Entry 1FKA (X-ray diffraction, 3.30 A resolution); this record covers chains A and Q of the 20 polymer chains in the assembly.

Chain A:
Molecule: 16S ribosomal RNA
From: Thermus thermophilus
Sequence (1518 nucleotides; numbered 1 to 1518; the number before each row is that of its first residue):
     1 UUUGUUGGAG AGUUUGAUCC UGGCUCAGGG UGAACGCUGG CGGCGUGCCU AAGACAUGCA
    61 AGUCGUGCGG GCCGCGGGGU UUUACUCCGU GGUCAGCGGC GGACGGGUGA GUAACGCGUG
   121 GGUGACCUAC CCGGAAGAGG GGGACAACCC GGGGAAACUC GGGCUAAUCC CCCAUGUGGA
   181 CCCGCCCCUU GGGGUGUGUC CAAAGGGCUU UGCCCGCUUC CGGAUGGGCC CGCGUCCCAU
   241 CAGCUAGUUG GUGGGGUAAU GGCCCACCAA GGCGACGACG GGUAGCCGGU CUGAGAGGAU
   301 GGCCGGCCAC AGGGGCACUG AGACACGGGC CCCACUCCUA CGGGAGGCAG CAGUUAGGAA
   361 UCUUCCGCAA UGGGCGCAAG CCUGACGGAG CGACGCCGCU UGGAGGAAGA AGCCCUUCGG
   421 GGUGUAAACU CCUGAACCCG GGACGAAACC CCCGACGAGG GGACUGACGG UACCGGGGUA
   481 AUAGCGCCGG CCAACUCCGU GCCAGCAGCC GCGGUAAUAC GGAGGGCGCG AGCGUUACCC
   541 GGAUUCACUG GGCGUAAAGG GCGUGUAGGC GGCCUGGGGC GUCCCAUGUG AAAGACCACG
   601 GCUCAACCGU GGGGGAGCGU GGGAUACGCU CAGGCUAGAC GGUGGGAGAG GGUGGUGGAA
   661 UUCCCGGAGU AGCGGUGAAA UGCGCAGAUA CCGGGAGGAA CGCCGAUGGC GAAGGCAGCC
   721 ACCUGGUCCA CCCGUGACGC UGAGGCGCGA AAGCGUGGGG AGCAAACCGG AUUAGAUACC
   781 CGGGUAGUCC ACGCCCUAAA CGAUGCGCGC UAGGUCUCUG GGUCUCCUGG GGGCCGAAGC
   841 UAACGCGUUA AGCGCGCCGC CUGGGGAGUA CGGCCGCAAG GCUGAAACUC AAAGGAAUUG
   901 ACGGGGGCCC GCACAAGCGG UGGAGCAUGU GGUUUAAUUC GAAGCAACGC GAAGAACCUU
   961 ACCAGGCCUU GACAUGCUAG GGAACCCGGG UGAAAGCCUG GGGUGCCCGC GAGGGAGCCC
  1021 UAGCACAGGU GCUGCAUGGC CGUCGUCAGC UCGUGCCGUG AGGUGUUGGG UUAAGUCCCG
  1081 CAACGAGCGC AACCCCCGCC GUUAGUUGCC AGCGGUUCGG CCGGGCACUC UAACGGGACU
  1141 GCCCGCGAAA GCGGGAGGAA GGAGGGGACG ACGUCUGGUC AGCAUGGCCC UUACGGCCUG
  1201 GGCGACACAC GUGCUACAAU GCCCUACAAA GCGAUGCCAC CCGGCAACGG GGAGCUAAUC
  1261 GCAAAAAGGU GGGCCCAGUU CGGAUUGGGG UCUGCAACCC GACCCCAUGA AGCCGGAAUC
  1321 GCUAGUAAUC GCGGAUCAGC CAUGCCGCGG UGAAUACGUU CCCGGGCCUU GUACACACCG
  1381 CCCGUCACGC CAUGGGAGCG GGCUCUACCC GAAGUCGCCG GGAGCCUACG GGCAGGCGCC
  1441 GAGGGUAGGG CCCGUGACUG GGGCGAAGUC GUAACAAGGU AGCUGUACCG GAAGGUGCGG
  1501 CUGGAUCACC UCCUUUCU
Disordered / not traced: 1-5, 81-83, 541-551, 775-777, 942-949, 1035-1037, 1513-1518

Chain Q:
Protein: 30S ribosomal protein S17
From: Thermus thermophilus
Amino-acid sequence (84 residues; row label = number of the first residue in the row; note: 44 numbers in that range are skipped by the numbering (no residue carries them; nothing is unmodelled there); X marks 84 residues of unknown identity (built as UNK)):
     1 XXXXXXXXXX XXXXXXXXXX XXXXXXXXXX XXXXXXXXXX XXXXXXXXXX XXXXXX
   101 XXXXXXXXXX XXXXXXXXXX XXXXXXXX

Chain A / chain Q interface:
Chain A residues in contact with chain Q, 18 residues: G121, G122, C233, A242, G250, G251, A270, G271, G272, C273, A275, C276, A567, G569, G619, U620, G744, G745

Summary:
Chain A and chain Q make no direct contact in this assembly.
Chain A is 16S ribosomal RNA and chain Q is 30S ribosomal protein S17, both from Thermus thermophilus; the
structure, Structure of functionally activated small ribosomal subunit at 3.3 A resolution, was determined by
X-ray diffraction.
